PDB entry 6LLC | X-ray diffraction, 2.50 A resolution | chains A and D

[Chain A (and D)]
Name: NAD(P)H dehydrogenase [quinone] 1
From: Homo sapiens
Notes: EC 1.6.5.2; chain D of this document is another copy of the same molecule, construct and numbering; everything in this record applies to it too
UniProt: P15559 (NQO1_HUMAN); residues 1-273 here correspond to UniProt positions 2-274 (UniProt number = residue number + 1)
Amino-acid sequence (273 residues; numbered 1 to 273; the number before each row is that of its first residue):
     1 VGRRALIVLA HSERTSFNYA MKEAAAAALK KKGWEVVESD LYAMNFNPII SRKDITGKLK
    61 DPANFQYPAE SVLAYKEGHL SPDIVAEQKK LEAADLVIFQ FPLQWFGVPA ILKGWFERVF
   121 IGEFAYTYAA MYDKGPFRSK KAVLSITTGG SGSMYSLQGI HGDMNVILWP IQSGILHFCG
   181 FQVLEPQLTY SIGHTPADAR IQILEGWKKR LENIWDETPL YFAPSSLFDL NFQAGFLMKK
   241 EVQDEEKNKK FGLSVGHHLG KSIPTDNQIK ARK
Disordered / not traced: 1
Ligand contacts:
  - EHL (5-methyl-N-(5-nitro-1,3-thiazol-2-yl)-3-phenyl-1,2-oxazole-4-carboxamide), molecule 1: W105, F106, G149, G150, M154, I160, H161, H194
  - EHL, molecule 2: Y126, Y128, M131, F178, L230, F236
  - FAD (flavin-adenine dinucleotide), molecule 1: H11, T15, S16, F17, N18, A20, P102, L103, Q104, W105, F106, T147, T148, G149, G150, Y155, I192, R200, L204
  - FAD, molecule 2: I50, N64, Q66, Y67, P68, E117
Curated features (UniProtKB/Swiss-Prot):
  - binding site (FAD): H11, F17, N18, Q66, L103 to F106, T147 to G150, Y155, R200
  - binding site (substrate): A125 to T127
  - modified residue: S81 (Phosphoserine)
  - cross-link (Glycyl lysine isopeptide (Lys-Gly)): K249 (interchain with G-Cter in SUMO2), K250 (interchain with G-Cter in SUMO2)
Reported in the primary citation:
  - binding site for EHL: W105, F106, Y126, Y128, M131, M154, Y155, H161, F178, F236
  - disease-associated variants - R138W, P186S: decreased catalytic activity (citing earlier work)

[Chain A / chain D interface]
Pairs across the interface (130):
  E13(A) with R52(D), salt bridge; F65(D)
  T15(A) with A63(D); N64(D), hydrogen bond
  Y42(A) with I49(D), hydrophobic; I50(D), hydrogen bond (side chain-backbone)
  P48(A) with I49(D), hydrophobic; A110(D)
  I49(A) with Y42(D); P48(D), hydrophobic
  I50(A) with Y42(D), hydrogen bond (backbone-side chain)
  R52(A) with E13(D), salt bridge
  A63(A) with T15(D)
  F65(A) with E13(D)
  Q104(A) with I50(D); K113(D), hydrogen bond (backbone-side chain); E117(D), hydrogen bond
  W105(A) with K113(D); F116(D); E117(D); F120(D); Y126(D), hydrophobic; G174(D); I175(D); F178(D), hydrophobic; C179(D), hydrophobic
  F106(A) with P170(D); G174(D)
  V108(A) with K113(D), hydrogen bond (backbone-side chain); E117(D)
  P109(A) with E117(D)
  A110(A) with P48(D); A110(D); K113(D); G114(D); E117(D), hydrogen bond (backbone-side chain)
  I111(A) with I49(D), hydrophobic
  K113(A) with Q104(D), hydrogen bond (side chain-backbone); W105(D); V108(D), hydrogen bond (side chain-backbone)
  G114(A) with A110(D)
  F116(A) with W105(D)
  E117(A) with Q104(D); W105(D); V108(D); P109(D); A110(D), hydrogen bond (side chain-backbone)
  F120(A) with W105(D)
  Y126(A) with W105(D), hydrophobic
  M131(A) with H161(D)
  Y132(A) with I160(D), hydrophobic; H161(D), hydrogen bond
  S151(A) with F232(D)
  S153(A) with G235(D), hydrogen bond (side chain-backbone); L237(D)
  M154(A) with F232(D), hydrophobic; G235(D); F236(D), hydrophobic
  S156(A) with L237(D)
  L157(A) with H257(D); H258(D); L259(D)
  Q158(A) with F228(D); F236(D); L237(D); M238(D), hydrogen bond (backbone-backbone); Q243(D), hydrogen bond
  G159(A) with F228(D); F236(D); L237(D); H257(D), hydrogen bond (backbone-side chain)
  I160(A) with Y132(D), hydrophobic; F228(D), hydrophobic; L230(D), hydrophobic; F236(D), hydrogen bond (backbone-backbone); H257(D), hydrogen bond (backbone-side chain)
  H161(A) with Y132(D), hydrogen bond; W169(D); F178(D)
  G162(A) with G256(D); H257(D)
  D163(A) with G256(D), hydrogen bond (backbone-backbone); H258(D), salt bridge
  V166(A) with W169(D); V255(D), hydrophobic
  W169(A) with V166(D)
  P170(A) with P170(D), hydrophobic
  G174(A) with W105(D); F106(D)
  I175(A) with W105(D)
  F178(A) with W105(D), hydrophobic; H161(D)
  C179(A) with W105(D), hydrophobic
  F228(A) with Q158(D); G159(D); I160(D), hydrophobic
  L230(A) with I160(D), hydrophobic
  F232(A) with M154(D), hydrophobic
  G235(A) with S153(D), hydrogen bond (backbone-side chain); M154(D)
  F236(A) with M154(D), hydrophobic; Q158(D); G159(D); I160(D), hydrogen bond (backbone-backbone)
  L237(A) with S153(D); S156(D); Q158(D); G159(D)
  M238(A) with Q158(D), hydrogen bond (backbone-backbone)
  Q243(A) with Q158(D), hydrogen bond
  V255(A) with V166(D), hydrophobic
  G256(A) with G162(D); D163(D), hydrogen bond (backbone-backbone)
  H257(A) with L157(D); G159(D), hydrogen bond (side chain-backbone); I160(D), hydrogen bond (side chain-backbone); G162(D)
  H258(A) with L157(D); D163(D), salt bridge; V166(D); I263(D)
  L259(A) with L157(D); Q158(D)
  G260(A) with S262(D), hydrogen bond (backbone-side chain)
  K261(A) with K261(D); S262(D)
  S262(A) with G260(D), hydrogen bond (side chain-backbone); K261(D)
  I263(A) with H258(D); I263(D), hydrophobic
Other interface residues (no listed pair), chain A (64 interface residues in all): N64, G107, I167, H194, S225
Other interface residues (no listed pair), chain D (62 interface residues in all): G107, I111, M131, H194, S225

[In short]
64 residues of chain A and 62 residues of chain D are in contact; the contacts include 28 hydrogen bonds and 4
salt bridges. Among the polar pairs are E13(A)-R52(D), D163(A)-H258(D) and T15(A)-N64(D). From the paper: a
binding site for EHL at W105(A), F106(A) and Y126(A) among others; R138W and P186S of chain A reduce catalytic
activity.
Chain A and chain D are both NAD(P)H dehydrogenase [quinone] 1 (Homo sapiens); the structure, Discovery of A
Dual Inhibitor of NQO1 and GSTP1 for Treating Malignant Glioblastoma, was determined by X-ray diffraction
(same publication as 6LLX).
